3TLL - chain A; structure by X-ray diffraction, 1.37 A resolution.

Chain A:
Name: Queuine tRNA-ribosyltransferase
Organism: Zymomonas mobilis
Notes: EC 2.4.2.29
Reference sequence: P28720 (TGT_ZYMMO); residues 1-386 here = UniProt positions 1-386
Amino-acid sequence (386 residues; each row starts with the number of its first residue):
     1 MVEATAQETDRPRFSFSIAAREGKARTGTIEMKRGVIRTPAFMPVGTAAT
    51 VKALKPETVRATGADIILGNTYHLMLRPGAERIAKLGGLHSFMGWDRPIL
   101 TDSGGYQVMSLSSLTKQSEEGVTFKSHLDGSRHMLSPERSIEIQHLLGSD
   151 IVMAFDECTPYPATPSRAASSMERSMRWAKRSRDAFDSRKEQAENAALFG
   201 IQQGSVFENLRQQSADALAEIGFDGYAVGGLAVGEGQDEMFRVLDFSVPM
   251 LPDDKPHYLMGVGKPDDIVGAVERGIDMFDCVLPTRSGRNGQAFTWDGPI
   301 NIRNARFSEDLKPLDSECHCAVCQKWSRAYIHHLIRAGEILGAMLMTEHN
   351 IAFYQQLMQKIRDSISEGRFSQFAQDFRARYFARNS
Unresolved in the structure: 1-10, 113-114, 128-131, 383-386
Construct notes: cloning artifact (312)
Ion coordination: Zn2+: Cys318, Cys320, Cys323, His349
Small-molecule neighbours: 62D (6-(ethylamino)-2-(methylamino)-3,7-dihydro-8H-imidazo[4,5-g]quinazolin-8-one): Asp102, Ser103, Gly104, Gly105, Tyr106, Met153, Asp156, Cys158, Ile201, Gln203, Gly229, Gly230, Leu231, Ala232, Val233, Met260, Gly261

Overview:
Ligands of chain A: compound 62D. Cys318, Cys320, Cys323 and His349 coordinate Zn2+.
Chain A is Queuine tRNA-ribosyltransferase (Zymomonas mobilis); the structure, tRNA-Guanine Transglycosylase
in complex with N-Ethyl-lin-benzoguanine Inhibitor, was determined by X-ray diffraction (same publication as
3SM0, 3S1G and 3RR4).
